7MKO - chains D and T of the 8 polymer chains in the assembly; structure by electron microscopy, 3.15 A resolution.

== Chain D ==
Molecule: DNA-directed RNA polymerase subunit beta'
Organism: Escherichia coli (strain K12)
Notes: EC 2.7.7.6
UniProt: A0A6D2WUT6 (A0A6D2WUT6_ECOLI); residues 14-1376 here = UniProt positions 14-1376
Sequence (1363 residues; numbered 14 to 1376; the number before each row is that of its first residue):
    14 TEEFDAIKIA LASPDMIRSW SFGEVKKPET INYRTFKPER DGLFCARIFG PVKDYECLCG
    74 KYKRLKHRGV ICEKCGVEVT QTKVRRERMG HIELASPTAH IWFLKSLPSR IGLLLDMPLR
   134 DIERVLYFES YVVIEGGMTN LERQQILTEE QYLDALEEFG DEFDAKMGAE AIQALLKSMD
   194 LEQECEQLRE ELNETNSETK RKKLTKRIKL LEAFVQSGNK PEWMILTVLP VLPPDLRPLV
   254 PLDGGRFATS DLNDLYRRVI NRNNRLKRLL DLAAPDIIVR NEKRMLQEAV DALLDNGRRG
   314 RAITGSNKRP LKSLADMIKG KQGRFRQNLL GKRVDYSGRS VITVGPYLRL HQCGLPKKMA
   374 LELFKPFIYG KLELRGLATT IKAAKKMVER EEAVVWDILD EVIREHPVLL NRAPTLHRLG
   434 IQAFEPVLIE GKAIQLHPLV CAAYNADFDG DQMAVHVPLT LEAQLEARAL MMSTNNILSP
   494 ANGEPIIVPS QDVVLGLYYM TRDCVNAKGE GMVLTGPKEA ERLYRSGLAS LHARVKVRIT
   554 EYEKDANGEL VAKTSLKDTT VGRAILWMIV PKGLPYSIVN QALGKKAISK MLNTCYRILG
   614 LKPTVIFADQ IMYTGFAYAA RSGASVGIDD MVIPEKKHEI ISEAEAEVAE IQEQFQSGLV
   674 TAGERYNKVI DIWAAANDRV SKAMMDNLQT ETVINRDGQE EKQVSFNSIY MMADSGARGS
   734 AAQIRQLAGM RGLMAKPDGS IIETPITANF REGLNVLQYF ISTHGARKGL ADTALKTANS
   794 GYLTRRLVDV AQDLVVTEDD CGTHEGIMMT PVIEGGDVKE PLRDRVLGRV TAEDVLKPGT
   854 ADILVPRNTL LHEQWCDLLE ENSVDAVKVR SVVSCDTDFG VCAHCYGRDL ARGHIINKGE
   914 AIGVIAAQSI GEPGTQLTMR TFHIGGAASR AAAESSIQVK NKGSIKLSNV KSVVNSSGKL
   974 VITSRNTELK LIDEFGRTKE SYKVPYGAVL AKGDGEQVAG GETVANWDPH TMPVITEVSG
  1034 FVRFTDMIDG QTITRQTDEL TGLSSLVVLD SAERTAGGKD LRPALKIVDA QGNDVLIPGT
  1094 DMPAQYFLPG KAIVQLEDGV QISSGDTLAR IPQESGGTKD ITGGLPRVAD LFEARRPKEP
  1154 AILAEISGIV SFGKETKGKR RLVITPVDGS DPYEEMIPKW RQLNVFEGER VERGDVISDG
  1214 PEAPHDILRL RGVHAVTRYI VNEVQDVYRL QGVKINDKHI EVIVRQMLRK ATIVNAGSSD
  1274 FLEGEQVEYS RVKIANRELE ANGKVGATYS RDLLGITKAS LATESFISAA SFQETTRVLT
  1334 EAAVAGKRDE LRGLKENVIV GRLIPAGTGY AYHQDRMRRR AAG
Disordered / not traced: 936-945, 1126-1134
Ion coordination: Zn2+ site 1: Cys70, Cys72, Cys85, Cys88; Mg2+: Asp462, Asp464 (shared with 1 residue of chain R); Zn2+ site 2: Cys814, Cys888, Cys895, Cys898
Residues lining bound ligands: CMPcPP (2TM; 5'-O-[(S)-hydroxy{[(S)-hydroxy(phosphonooxy)phosphoryl]methyl}phosphoryl]cytidine): Arg425, Pro427, Asn458, Asp460, Arg731, Gln929, Met932, Arg933, Phe935

== Chain T ==
Molecule: 29-nt DNA strand
Organism: Escherichia coli K-12
Sequence (29 nucleotides; row label = number of the first residue in the row):
     1 GGGTATTCGC CGTGTACCTC TCCTAGCCC

== Interface between chain D and chain T ==
Contacting residue pairs (37; chain D residue first):
  Ser210(D) - DG2(T)  hydrogen bond to the phosphate
  Ser210(D) - DG3(T)  phosphate contact
  Glu211(D) - DG3(T)  hydrogen bond to the phosphate
  Thr212(D) - DG3(T)  hydrogen bond to the phosphate
  Thr212(D) - DT4(T)  base contact
  Lys213(D) - DG2(T)  salt bridge to the phosphate
  Arg259(D) - DC23(T)  sugar contact
  Arg259(D) - DT24(T)  salt bridge to the phosphate
  Phe260(D) - DT24(T)  phosphate contact
  Arg311(D) - DC11(T)  salt bridge to the phosphate
  Ser319(D) - DA25(T)  hydrogen bond to the phosphate
  Lys332(D) - DG12(T)  salt bridge to the phosphate
  Lys334(D) - DG14(T)  salt bridge to the phosphate
  Lys334(D) - DT15(T)  salt bridge to the phosphate
  Arg339(D) - DT13(T)  salt bridge to the phosphate
  Arg339(D) - DT15(T)  salt bridge to the phosphate
  Arg346(D) - DC17(T)  salt bridge to the phosphate
  Arg352(D) - DA16(T)  sugar contact
  Arg352(D) - DC17(T)  sugar contact
  Ala426(D) - DT15(T)  sugar contact
  Ala426(D) - DA16(T)  sugar contact
  Pro427(D) - DG14(T)  base contact
  Pro427(D) - DT15(T)  base contact
  Thr790(D) - DG14(T)  base contact
  Ala791(D) - DG14(T)  sugar contact
  Gly794(D) - DG14(T)  sugar contact
  Tyr795(D) - DG12(T)  sugar contact
  Tyr795(D) - DT13(T)  phosphate contact
  Tyr795(D) - DG14(T)  sugar contact
  Lys1172(D) - DA5(T)  phosphate contact
  Met1189(D) - DT4(T)  phosphate contact
  Gln1326(D) - DG12(T)  phosphate contact
  Glu1327(D) - DC11(T)  phosphate contact
  Glu1327(D) - DG12(T)  hydrogen bond to the phosphate
  Thr1329(D) - DC11(T)  phosphate contact
  Arg1330(D) - DC10(T)  hydrogen bond to the phosphate
  Arg1330(D) - DC11(T)  salt bridge to the phosphate
Interface residues without a listed pair, chain D (28 interface residues in all): Gly318, Arg798, Phe1325

== Summary ==
28 residues of chain D and 15 residues of chain T are in contact; the contacts include 6 hydrogen bonds and 10
salt bridges. Among the polar pairs are Ser210(D)-DG2(T), Glu211(D)-DG3(T) and Thr212(D)-DG3(T). Ligands of
chain D: CMPcPP.
Chain D is DNA-directed RNA polymerase subunit beta' (Escherichia coli (strain K12)) and chain T is a 29-nt
DNA strand (Escherichia coli K-12); the structure, Escherichia coli RNA polymerase elongation complex, was
determined by electron microscopy (same publication as 7MKP, 7MKN and 7MKQ).
